7OPX - chains A and B of the 4 polymer chains in the assembly; structure by electron microscopy, 2.63 A resolution.

== Chain A ==
Name: Capsid protein VP1
From: Human enterovirus 70 (strain J670/71)
Reference sequence: P32537 (POLG_HE701); residues 1-306 here correspond to UniProt positions 562-867 (UniProt number = residue number + 561)
Sequence (306 residues; each row starts with the number of its first residue):
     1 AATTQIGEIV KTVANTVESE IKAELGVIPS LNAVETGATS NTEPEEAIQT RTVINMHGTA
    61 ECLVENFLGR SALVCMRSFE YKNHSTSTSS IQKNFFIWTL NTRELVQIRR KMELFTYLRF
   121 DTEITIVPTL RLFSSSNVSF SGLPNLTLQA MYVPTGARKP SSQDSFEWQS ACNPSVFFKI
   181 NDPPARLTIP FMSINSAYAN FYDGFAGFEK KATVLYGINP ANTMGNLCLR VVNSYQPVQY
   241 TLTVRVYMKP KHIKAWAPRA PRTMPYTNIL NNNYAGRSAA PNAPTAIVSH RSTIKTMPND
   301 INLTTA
Unresolved in the structure: 1-6, 304-306
UniProt features mapped onto this chain:
  - site: Ala-306 (Cleavage)
What the authors report for this chain:
  - conformationally variable residues (side-chain flip): Met-224

== Chain B ==
Name: Capsid protein VP2
From: Human enterovirus 70 (strain J670/71)
Reference sequence: P32537 (POLG_HE701); residues 1-250 here correspond to UniProt positions 70-319 (UniProt number = residue number + 69)
Sequence (250 residues; each row starts with the number of its first residue):
     1 SPSAEACGYS DRVLQLKLGN SSIVTQEAAN ICCAYGEWPT YLPDNEAVAI DKPTQPETST
    61 DRFYTLKSKK WESNSTGWWW KLPDALNQIG MFGQNVQYHY LYRSGFLCHV QCNATKFHQG
   121 TLLIVAIPEH QIGKKGTGTS ASFAEVMKGA EGGVFEQPYL LDDGTSLACA LVYPHQWINL
   181 RTNNSATIVL PWMNSAPMDF ALRHNNWTLA VIPVCPLAGG TGNTNTYVPI TISIAPMCAE
   241 YNGLRNAITQ
Unresolved in the structure: 1-10, 249-250
UniProt features mapped onto this chain:
  - site: Gln-250 (Cleavage)

== Chain A / chain B interface ==
Contacting residue pairs (93):
  Val-34(A) with Trp-177(B)
  Glu-35(A) with Ala-29(B); Gln-176(B); Trp-177(B), hydrogen bond (backbone-backbone); Asn-179(B); Thr-182(B)
  Thr-36(A) with Ala-29(B); Gln-176(B), hydrogen bond (backbone-side chain)
  Gly-37(A) with His-175(B)
  Thr-116(A) with Glu-129(B)
  Tyr-117(A) with Glu-129(B), hydrogen bond; Met-193(B), hydrogen bond (side chain-backbone); Asn-194(B), hydrogen bond; Ser-195(B)
  Asn-195(A) with Ser-195(B); Ala-196(B)
  Ser-196(A) with Ser-195(B), hydrogen bond (backbone-backbone)
  Ala-197(A) with Ser-195(B)
  Phe-201(A) with Glu-129(B); Gln-131(B)
  Tyr-202(A) with Glu-129(B); Gln-131(B), hydrogen bond (backbone-side chain); His-204(B)
  Asp-203(A) with Lys-81(B), salt bridge; Glu-129(B); His-130(B); His-204(B); Asn-205(B), hydrogen bond (backbone-backbone); Thr-208(B)
  Gly-204(A) with Arg-203(B); His-204(B)
  Phe-205(A) with Phe-143(B), hydrophobic; Arg-203(B), hydrogen bond (backbone-backbone)
  Gly-207(A) with Arg-203(B), hydrogen bond (backbone-side chain)
  Phe-208(A) with Tyr-100(B), hydrophobic; Phe-200(B), hydrophobic; Arg-203(B), hydrogen bond (backbone-side chain)
  Glu-209(A) with Arg-203(B)
  Tyr-216(A) with His-130(B), hydrogen bond (side chain-backbone); Gln-131(B); Ile-132(B), hydrogen bond (side chain-backbone); Ser-140(B); Ala-141(B); Val-146(B), hydrophobic
  Gly-217(A) with Gln-131(B)
  Ala-257(A) with Tyr-35(B); Met-193(B), hydrophobic
  Pro-258(A) with Val-172(B); Tyr-173(B)
  Arg-259(A) with Pro-128(B), hydrogen bond (side chain-backbone); Glu-129(B), hydrogen bond (side chain-backbone); Val-172(B); Tyr-173(B)
  Ala-260(A) with Thr-165(B); Ser-166(B); Cys-169(B); Val-172(B); Tyr-173(B), hydrogen bond (backbone-side chain)
  Pro-261(A) with Thr-165(B); Cys-169(B)
  Arg-262(A) with Asp-163(B), salt bridge; Gly-164(B)
  Thr-263(A) with Gly-164(B), hydrogen bond (backbone-backbone); Thr-165(B), hydrogen bond (side chain-backbone)
  Met-264(A) with Gly-164(B), hydrogen bond (backbone-backbone)
  Asn-271(A) with Gly-138(B), hydrogen bond (side chain-backbone); Thr-139(B); Ser-140(B), hydrogen bond
  Asn-272(A) with Gln-131(B), hydrogen bond (side chain-backbone); Ile-132(B); Gly-133(B); Asp-163(B), hydrogen bond
  Asn-273(A) with Gly-133(B); Lys-134(B), hydrogen bond (side chain-backbone); Thr-137(B), hydrogen bond (side chain-backbone); Gly-138(B); Thr-139(B), hydrogen bond (side chain-backbone)
  Tyr-274(A) with Gly-133(B); Lys-134(B), hydrogen bond (backbone-backbone); Lys-135(B); Gly-136(B), hydrogen bond (backbone-backbone); Gln-157(B); Leu-160(B), hydrophobic; Asp-163(B); Gly-164(B)
  Pro-284(A) with Lys-135(B); Tyr-159(B); Leu-160(B)
  Thr-285(A) with Tyr-159(B)
  Ala-286(A) with Tyr-159(B)
  Ile-287(A) with Tyr-159(B), hydrogen bond (backbone-side chain); Leu-160(B), hydrophobic; Ser-166(B)
Other interface residues (no listed pair), chain A (42 interface residues in all): Asn-200, Lys-210, Asn-268, Leu-270, Ala-275, Ala-283, Val-288
Other interface residues (no listed pair), chain B (52 interface residues in all): Asn-30, Cys-32, Ser-142, Met-147, Asp-162, Ala-170, Asn-183, Asp-199

== Summary ==
42 residues of chain A and 52 residues of chain B are in contact, with 29 hydrogen bonds and 2 salt bridges.
Polar pairs include Asp-203(A)/Lys-81(B), Arg-262(A)/Asp-163(B) and Thr-36(A)/Gln-176(B). The paper reports
conformational variability at Met-224(A).
Chain A is Capsid protein VP1 and chain B is Capsid protein VP2, both from Human enterovirus 70 (strain
J670/71); the structure, CryoEM structure of human enterovirus 70 native virion, was determined by electron
microscopy together with 7OZK, 7OZL, 7OZI and 7OZJ from the same study.
